Entry 8WAI (X-ray diffraction, 1.45 A resolution); this record covers chains A and B.

[Chain A (and B)]
Molecule: RvY_06210
From: Ramazzottius varieornatus
Notes: chain B of this document is another copy of the same molecule, construct and numbering; everything in this record applies to it too
UniProt: A0A1D1V463 (A0A1D1V463_RAMVA); residues 0-296 here correspond to UniProt positions 20-316 (UniProt number = residue number + 20)
Amino-acid sequence (313 residues; numbered -16 to 296; the number before each row is that of its first residue; numbers below 1 keep their minus sign (Met-16 is residue -16)):
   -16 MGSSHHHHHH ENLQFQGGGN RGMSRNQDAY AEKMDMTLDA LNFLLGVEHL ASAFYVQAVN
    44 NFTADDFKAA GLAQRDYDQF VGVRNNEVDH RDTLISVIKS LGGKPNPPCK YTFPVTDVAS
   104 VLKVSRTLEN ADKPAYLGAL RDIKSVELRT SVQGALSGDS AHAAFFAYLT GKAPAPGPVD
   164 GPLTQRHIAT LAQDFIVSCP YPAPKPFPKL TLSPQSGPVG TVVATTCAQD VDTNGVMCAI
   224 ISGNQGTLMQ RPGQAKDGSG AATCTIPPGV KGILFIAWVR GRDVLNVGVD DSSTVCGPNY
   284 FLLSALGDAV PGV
Unresolved in the structure: -16 to 16, 294-296
Differences from the reference sequence: initiating methionine (-16); expression tag (-15 to -1)
Disulfides: Cys92-Cys182, Cys210-Cys279, Cys221-Cys247
Metal / ion sites: Zn2+ site 1: Glu31, Glu70, His73, Asp142; Zn2+ site 2: Glu70, Glu112, Asp115, Asp142
From the paper describing this entry:
  - mutagenesis - D115A, D115N: abolished catalytic activity
  - catalytic residues: Asp115

[Interface between chain A and chain B]
Contacting residue pairs - 87 pairs, chain A then chain B:
  Arg58(A) with Tyr151(B), hydrogen bond (side chain-backbone); Gly290(B); Asp291(B)
  Asp59(A) with Tyr151(B), hydrogen bond
  Asp61(A) with Leu289(B); Gly290(B); Val293(B)
  Gln62(A) with Ala156(B); Pro157(B); Ala158(B), hydrogen bond (side chain-backbone); Leu289(B); Gly290(B)
  Val64(A) with Leu289(B), hydrophobic
  Asn68(A) with Leu289(B)
  Asn69(A) with Ala158(B), hydrogen bond (side chain-backbone); Gly160(B), hydrogen bond (side chain-backbone); Pro161(B)
  Asp72(A) with Pro161(B); Lys254(B), salt bridge
  His73(A) with Pro161(B), hydrogen bond (side chain-backbone)
  Lys116(A) with Ser140(B)
  Leu120(A) with Gln136(B); Gly137(B)
  Leu123(A) with Gln136(B)
  Arg124(A) with Val129(B); Thr133(B)
  Val129(A) with Arg124(B)
  Arg132(A) with Arg132(B)
  Thr133(A) with Arg124(B); Pro165(B)
  Gln136(A) with Leu120(B); Leu123(B); Gln136(B), hydrogen bond
  Gly137(A) with Pro161(B); Val162(B); Asp163(B), hydrogen bond (backbone-backbone)
  Ala138(A) with Pro161(B)
  Ser140(A) with Lys116(B); Ser143(B), hydrogen bond (backbone-side chain); Asp163(B), hydrogen bond
  Gly141(A) with Asp163(B)
  Ser143(A) with Ser140(B), hydrogen bond; Ser143(B); Ala144(B)
  Ala144(A) with Ser143(B); Ala147(B); Pro157(B)
  His145(A) with Ala158(B)
  Ala147(A) with Ala144(B); Ala147(B), hydrophobic
  Phe148(A) with Pro157(B), hydrophobic
  Tyr151(A) with Arg58(B), hydrogen bond (backbone-side chain); Asp59(B), hydrogen bond; Tyr151(B), hydrophobic; Leu152(B)
  Leu152(A) with Tyr151(B)
  Gly154(A) with Arg58(B)
  Lys155(A) with Arg58(B), hydrogen bond (backbone-side chain)
  Ala156(A) with Gln62(B)
  Pro157(A) with Gln62(B); Ala144(B); Phe148(B), hydrophobic
  Ala158(A) with Gln62(B), hydrogen bond (backbone-side chain); Asn69(B), hydrogen bond (backbone-side chain); Ala144(B), hydrophobic; His145(B)
  Gly160(A) with Asn69(B), hydrogen bond (backbone-side chain)
  Pro161(A) with Asn69(B); Asp72(B); His73(B), hydrogen bond (backbone-side chain); Gly137(B); Ala138(B)
  Val162(A) with Gly137(B)
  Asp163(A) with Gly137(B), hydrogen bond (backbone-backbone); Ser140(B), hydrogen bond; Gly141(B)
  Pro165(A) with Thr133(B)
  Lys254(A) with Asp72(B), salt bridge
  Leu289(A) with Asp61(B); Gln62(B); Asn68(B)
  Gly290(A) with Arg58(B), hydrogen bond (backbone-side chain); Asp61(B); Gln62(B)
  Asp291(A) with Arg58(B)
  Ala292(A) with Arg58(B)
  Val293(A) with Asp61(B)
Interface residues without a listed pair, chain A (50 interface residues in all): Gln57, Gly65, Ser134, Leu139, Ala150, Asn269
Interface residues without a listed pair, chain B (48 interface residues in all): Gln57, Val64, Gly65, Glu130, Ser134, Leu139, Gly154, Ala292

[Summary]
The interface between chain A and chain B involves 50 residues on one side and 48 on the other; the contacts
include 21 hydrogen bonds and 2 salt bridges. Among the polar pairs are Asp72(A)-Lys254(B), Arg58(A)-Tyr151(B)
and Asp59(A)-Tyr151(B). From the paper: the catalytic residue Asp115(A); D115A and D115N of chain A abolish
catalytic activity.
Chain A and chain B are both RvY_06210 (Ramazzottius varieornatus); the structure, Structure of RvY_06210 at
1.45 angstrom resolution, was determined by X-ray diffraction, deposited together with 8W9K and 8KCE.
